Entry 6W19 (electron microscopy, 5.50 A resolution (low resolution: residue-level contacts below are approximate; hydrogen-bond / salt-bridge calls are withheld)); this record covers chains O and P of the 50 polymer chains in the assembly.

[Chain O (and P)]
Name: Major capsid protein
Organism: Epstein-Barr virus (strain B95-8)
Notes: chain P of this document is another copy of the same molecule, construct and numbering; everything in this record applies to it too
UniProt: P03226 (MCP_EBVB9); residues 1-1381 here = UniProt positions 1-1381
Sequence (1381 residues; each row starts with the number of its first residue):
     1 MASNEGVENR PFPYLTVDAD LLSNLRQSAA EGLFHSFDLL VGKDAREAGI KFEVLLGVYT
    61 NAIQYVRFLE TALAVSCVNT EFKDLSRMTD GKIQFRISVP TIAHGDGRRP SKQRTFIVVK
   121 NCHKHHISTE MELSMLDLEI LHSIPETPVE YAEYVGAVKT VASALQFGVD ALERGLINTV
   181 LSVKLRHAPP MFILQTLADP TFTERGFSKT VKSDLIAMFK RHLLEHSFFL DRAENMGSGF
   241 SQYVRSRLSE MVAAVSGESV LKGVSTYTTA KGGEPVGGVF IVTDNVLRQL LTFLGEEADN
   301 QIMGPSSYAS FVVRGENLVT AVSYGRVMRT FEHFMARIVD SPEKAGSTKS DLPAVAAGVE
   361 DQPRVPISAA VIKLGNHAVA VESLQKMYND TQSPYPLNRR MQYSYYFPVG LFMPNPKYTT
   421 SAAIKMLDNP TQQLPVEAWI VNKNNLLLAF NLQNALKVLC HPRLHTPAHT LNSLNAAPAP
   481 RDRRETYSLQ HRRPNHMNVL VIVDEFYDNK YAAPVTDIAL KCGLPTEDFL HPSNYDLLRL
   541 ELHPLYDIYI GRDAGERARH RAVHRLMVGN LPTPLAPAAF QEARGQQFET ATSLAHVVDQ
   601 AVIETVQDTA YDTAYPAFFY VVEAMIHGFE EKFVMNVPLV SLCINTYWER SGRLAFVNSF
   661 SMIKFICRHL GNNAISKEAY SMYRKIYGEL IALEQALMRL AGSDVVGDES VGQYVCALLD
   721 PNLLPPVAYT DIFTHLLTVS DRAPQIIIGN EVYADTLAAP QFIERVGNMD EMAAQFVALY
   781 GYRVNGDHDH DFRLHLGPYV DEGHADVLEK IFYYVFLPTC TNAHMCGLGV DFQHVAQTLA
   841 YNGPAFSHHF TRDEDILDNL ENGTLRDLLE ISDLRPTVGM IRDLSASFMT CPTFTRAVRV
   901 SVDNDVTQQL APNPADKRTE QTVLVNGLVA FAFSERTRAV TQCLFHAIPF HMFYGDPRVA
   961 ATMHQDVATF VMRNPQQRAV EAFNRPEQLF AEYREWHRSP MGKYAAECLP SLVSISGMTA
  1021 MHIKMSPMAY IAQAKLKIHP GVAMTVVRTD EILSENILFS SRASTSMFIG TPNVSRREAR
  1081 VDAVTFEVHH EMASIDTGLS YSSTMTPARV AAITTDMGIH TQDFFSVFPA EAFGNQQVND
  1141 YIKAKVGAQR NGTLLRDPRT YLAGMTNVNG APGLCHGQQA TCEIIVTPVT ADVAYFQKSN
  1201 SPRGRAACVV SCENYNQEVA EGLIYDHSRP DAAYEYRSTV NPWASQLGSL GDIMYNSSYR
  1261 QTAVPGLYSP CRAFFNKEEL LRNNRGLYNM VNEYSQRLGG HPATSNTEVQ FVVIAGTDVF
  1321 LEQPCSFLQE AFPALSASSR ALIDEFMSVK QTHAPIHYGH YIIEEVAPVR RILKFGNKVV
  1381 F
Not modelled in the structure: 1-25, 1149-1169 (chain P: 1-28, 342-361, 1148-1176, 1300-1311)

[Chain O / chain P interface]
Residue-residue contacts (47; chain O residue first):
  Ala29(O) with Leu56(P)
  Ala30(O) with Leu56(P)
  Leu33(O) with Glu53(P)
  Phe34(O) with Phe34(P); Phe37(P)
  Ser36(O) with Leu33(P)
  Glu47(O) with Thr60(P)
  Ala48(O) with Tyr59(P); Thr60(P)
  Ile50(O) with Val58(P); Tyr59(P)
  Lys51(O) with Leu56(P); Gly57(P); Val58(P)
  Phe52(O) with Leu56(P)
  Glu53(O) with Val54(P); Leu55(P); Leu56(P); Gly57(P)
  Val54(O) with Phe52(P); Leu55(P)
  Leu55(O) with Phe52(P); Glu53(P); Val54(P); Leu56(P)
  Leu56(O) with Leu33(P); Ile50(P); Lys51(P); Phe52(P)
  Gly57(O) with Gly49(P); Ile50(P); Lys51(P); Glu53(P)
  Val58(O) with Gly49(P); Ile50(P)
  Tyr59(O) with Ala45(P); Glu47(P); Ala48(P); Gly49(P); Ile50(P); Lys51(P)
  Thr60(O) with Glu47(P)
  Asn61(O) with Arg46(P); Glu47(P)
  Glu153(O) with Phe52(P)
  Lys159(O) with Lys51(P)
  Thr160(O) with Lys51(P)
Interface residues without a listed pair, chain O (27 interface residues in all): His35, Phe37, Gly49, Ala152, Gly156
Interface residues without a listed pair, chain P (22 interface residues in all): Ala29, Ala30, Ala62

[Overview]
27 residues of chain O and 22 residues of chain P are in contact.
Chain O and chain P are both Major capsid protein (Epstein-Barr virus (strain B95-8)); the structure,
Structures of Capsid and Capsid-Associated Tegument Complex inside the Epstein-Barr Virus, was determined by
electron microscopy (same publication as 6W2D and 6W2E).
